Entry 6V2K (X-ray diffraction, 2.60 A resolution); this record covers chains G and J of the 10 polymer chains in the assembly.

== Chain G ==
Protein: Histone H2A
From: Homo sapiens
Reference sequence: Q08AJ9 (Q08AJ9_HUMAN); residues 0-129 here correspond to UniProt positions 1-130 (UniProt number = residue number + 1)
Sequence (133 residues; numbered -3 to 129; the number before each row is that of its first residue; numbers below 1 keep their minus sign (Gly-3 is residue -3)):
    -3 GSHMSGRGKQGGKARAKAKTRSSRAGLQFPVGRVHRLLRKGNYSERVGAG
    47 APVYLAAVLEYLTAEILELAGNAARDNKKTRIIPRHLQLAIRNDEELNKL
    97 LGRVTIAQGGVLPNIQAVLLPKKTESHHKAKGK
Disordered / not traced: -3 to 14, 119-129
Construct notes: expression tag (-3 to -1)

== Chain J ==
Molecule: 146-nt DNA strand
From: Homo sapiens
Sequence (146 nucleotides; row label = number of the first residue in the row):
   147 ATCAATATCCACCTGCAGATTCTACCAAAAGTGTATTTGGAAACTGCTCC
   197 ATCAAAAGGCATGTTCAGCTGAATTCAGCTGAACATGCCTTTTGATGGAG
   247 CAGTTTCCAAATACACTTTTGGTAGAATCTGCAGGTGGATATTGAT
Ion coordination: Mn2+ site 1: DG185, DG186; Mn2+ site 2 near DG217 (its only coordinating residue here); Mn2+ site 3 near DG267 (its only coordinating residue here); Mn2+ site 4 near DG280 (its only coordinating residue here)

== Interface between chain G and chain J ==
Pairs across the interface - 13 pairs, chain G then chain J:
  Lys15(G) with DG177(J), phosphate contact; DT178(J), hydrogen bond to the phosphate
  Thr16(G) with DG177(J), phosphate contact
  Arg17(G) with DG177(J), salt bridge to the phosphate
  Arg20(G) with DT178(J), salt bridge to the phosphate
  Gly28(G) with DA176(J), phosphate contact; DG177(J), phosphate contact
  Arg29(G) with DA176(J), hydrogen bond to the phosphate
  Arg32(G) with DA175(J), phosphate contact; DA176(J), salt bridge to the phosphate
  Arg42(G) with DT184(J), sugar contact; DG185(J), sugar contact
  Arg77(G) with DT166(J), sugar contact

== Overview ==
Chain G and chain J form an interface of 9 and 7 residues respectively; the contacts include 2 hydrogen bonds
and 3 salt bridges. Among the polar pairs are Lys15(G)-DT178(J), Arg29(G)-DA176(J) and Arg17(G)-DG177(J).
DG185(J) and DG186(J) coordinate Mn2+ site 1.
Chain G is Histone H2A and chain J is a 146-nt DNA strand, both from Homo sapiens; the structure, The
nucleosome structure after H2A-H2B exchange, was determined by X-ray diffraction.
